6WM9 - chains B and C of the 3 polymer chains in the assembly; structure by X-ray diffraction, 2.45 A resolution.

# Chain B
Molecule: 237235 Fab heavy chain
From: Homo sapiens
Notes: fragment: human antibody Fab heavy chain; antibody fragment or engineered binder
Sequence (235 residues; each row starts with the number of its first residue):
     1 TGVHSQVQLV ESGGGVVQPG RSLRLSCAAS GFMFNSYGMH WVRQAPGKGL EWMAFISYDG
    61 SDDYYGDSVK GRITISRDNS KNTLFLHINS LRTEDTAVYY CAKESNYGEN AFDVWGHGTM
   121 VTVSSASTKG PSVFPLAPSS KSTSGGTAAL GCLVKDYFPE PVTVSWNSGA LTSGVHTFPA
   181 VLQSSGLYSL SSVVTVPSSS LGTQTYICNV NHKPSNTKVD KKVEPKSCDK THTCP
Not modelled in the structure: 1-5, 231-235
Disulfide bonds: Cys27-Cys101, Cys152-Cys208

# Chain C
Molecule: 237235 Fab light chain
From: Homo sapiens
Notes: fragment: human antibody Fab light chain; antibody fragment or engineered binder
Sequence (221 residues; each row starts with the number of its first residue):
     1 TGSWAQSALT QPRSVSGSPG QSVTISCTGT SNDVGFYNFV SWYQHHPGKA PKLMIYDVTE
    61 RPSGVPDRFS GSKSGNTASL TISGLQAEDE AEYYCCSYAG TYTFVFGHGT KVTVLGQPKA
   121 NPTVTLFPPS SEELQANKAT LVCLISDFYP GAVTVAWKAD SSPVKAGVET TTPSKQSNNK
   181 YAASSYLSLT PEQWKSHRSY SCQVTHEGST VEKTVAPTEC S
Not modelled in the structure: 1-6, 219-221
Disulfide bonds: Cys27-Cys95, Cys143-Cys202

# Interface between chain B and chain C
Residue-residue contacts - 67 pairs, chain B then chain C:
  His40(B) with Phe104(C)
  Val42(B) with Phe106(C), hydrophobic
  Gln44(B) with His45(C); Tyr94(C), hydrogen bond
  Gly49(B) with Tyr94(C); His108(C)
  Leu50(B) with Tyr94(C); Phe106(C)
  Trp52(B) with Tyr102(C); Thr103(C); Phe104(C); Phe106(C), hydrophobic
  Tyr64(B) with Thr101(C); Tyr102(C)
  Tyr65(B) with Thr103(C)
  Tyr100(B) with His45(C), hydrogen bond; Pro51(C)
  Tyr107(B) with Tyr56(C); Pro62(C); Ser63(C), hydrogen bond (side chain-backbone)
  Glu109(B) with Phe104(C)
  Asn110(B) with Phe39(C); Ser41(C); Phe104(C)
  Ala111(B) with Ser41(C); Tyr43(C); Tyr56(C), hydrophobic
  Phe112(B) with Tyr43(C), hydrogen bond (backbone-side chain); Leu53(C); Phe104(C), hydrophobic; Phe106(C), hydrophobic
  Asp113(B) with Leu53(C)
  Trp115(B) with Tyr43(C); Ala50(C); Pro51(C); Phe106(C), hydrophobic
  Gly116(B) with Ala50(C); Pro51(C)
  His117(B) with Gly48(C)
  Val133(B) with Glu132(C)
  Phe134(B) with Ser130(C); Glu133(C)
  Pro135(B) with Ser130(C)
  Leu136(B) with Phe127(C), hydrophobic; Val142(C), hydrophobic
  Ala137(B) with Phe127(C)
  Ala149(B) with Phe127(C)
  Lys155(B) with Glu133(C), salt bridge; Lys138(C); Thr140(C)
  His176(B) with Ser174(C), hydrogen bond; Gln176(C); Ala182(C)
  Phe178(B) with Leu144(C), hydrophobic; Ala182(C); Ala183(C); Ser184(C)
  Pro179(B) with Thr171(C); Ser174(C)
  Val181(B) with Tyr186(C), hydrophobic
  Leu182(B) with Glu169(C)
  Leu190(B) with Tyr186(C)
  Ser191(B) with Leu144(C); Tyr186(C), hydrogen bond
  Lys221(B) with Glu132(C)
  Asp229(B) with Thr218(C)
  Lys230(B) with Pro217(C)
Other interface residues (no listed pair), chain B (45 interface residues in all): Pro46, Glu51, Phe55, Ser105, Ser142, Leu150, Leu153, Gln183, Ser184, Ser189
Other interface residues (no listed pair), chain C (48 interface residues in all): Lys49, Asp57, Cys96, Tyr98, Gly107, Thr125, Pro129, Ile145, Thr170, Thr172, Lys175, Ser188

# In short
45 residues of chain B and 48 residues of chain C are in contact; the contacts include 6 hydrogen bonds and 1
salt bridge. Among the polar pairs are Lys155(B)-Glu133(C), Gln44(B)-Tyr94(C) and Tyr100(B)-His45(C).
Chain B is 237235 Fab heavy chain and chain C is 237235 Fab light chain, both from Homo sapiens; the
structure, Plasmodium vivax reticulocyte binding protein 2b (PvRBP2b) bound to human monoclonal antibody
237235, was determined by X-ray diffraction together with 6WNO, 6WQO and 6WTY from the same study.
